7LSY - chains B and E of the 17 polymer chains in the assembly; structure by electron microscopy, 8.40 A resolution (very low resolution: no residue pairs are listed; an interface is given only as per-side residue counts).

# Chain B
Protein: X-ray repair cross-complementing protein 5
From: Homo sapiens
Notes: EC 3.6.4.-
UniProtKB: P13010 (XRCC5_HUMAN); residue numbers follow UniProt; this construct covers 1-732
Sequence (732 residues; numbered 1 to 732; the number before each row is that of its first residue):
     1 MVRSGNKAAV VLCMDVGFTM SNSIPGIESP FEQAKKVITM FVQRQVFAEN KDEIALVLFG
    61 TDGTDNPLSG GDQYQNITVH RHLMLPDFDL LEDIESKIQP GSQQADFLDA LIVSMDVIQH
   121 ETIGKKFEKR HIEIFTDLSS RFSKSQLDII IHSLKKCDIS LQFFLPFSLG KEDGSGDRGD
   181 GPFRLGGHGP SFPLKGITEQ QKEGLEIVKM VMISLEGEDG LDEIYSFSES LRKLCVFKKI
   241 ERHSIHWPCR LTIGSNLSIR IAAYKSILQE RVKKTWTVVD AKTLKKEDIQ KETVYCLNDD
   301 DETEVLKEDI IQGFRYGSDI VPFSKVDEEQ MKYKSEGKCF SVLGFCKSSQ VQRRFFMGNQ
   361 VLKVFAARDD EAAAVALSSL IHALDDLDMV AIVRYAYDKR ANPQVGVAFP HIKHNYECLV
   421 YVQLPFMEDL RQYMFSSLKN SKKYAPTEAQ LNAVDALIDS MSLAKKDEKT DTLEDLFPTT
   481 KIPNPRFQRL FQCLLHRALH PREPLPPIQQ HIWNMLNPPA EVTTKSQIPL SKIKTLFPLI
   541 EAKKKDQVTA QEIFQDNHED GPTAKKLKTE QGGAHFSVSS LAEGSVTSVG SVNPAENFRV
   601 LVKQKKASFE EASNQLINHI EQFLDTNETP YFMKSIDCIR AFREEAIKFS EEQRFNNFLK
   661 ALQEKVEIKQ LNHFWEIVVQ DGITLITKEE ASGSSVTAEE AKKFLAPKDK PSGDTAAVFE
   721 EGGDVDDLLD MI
Unresolved in the structure: 1-5, 171-195, 542-732
UniProt features mapped onto this chain:
  - region: Leu138 to Leu165 (Leucine-zipper)
  - motif: Glu720 to Leu728 (EEXXXDL motif)
  - modified residue: Lys144 (N6-acetyllysine), Ser255 (Phosphoserine), Ser258 (Phosphoserine), Lys265 (N6-acetyllysine), Ser318 (Phosphoserine), Lys332 (N6-acetyllysine), Thr535 (Phosphothreonine), Ser577 (Phosphoserine), Ser579 (Phosphoserine), Ser580 (Phosphoserine), Lys660 (N6-acetyllysine), Lys665 (N6-acetyllysine), Thr715 (Phosphothreonine)
  - cross-link (Glycyl lysine isopeptide (Lys-Gly)): Lys195 (interchain with G-Cter in SUMO2), Lys532 (interchain with G-Cter in SUMO2), Lys534 (interchain with G-Cter in SUMO2), Lys566 (interchain with G-Cter in SUMO2), Lys568 (interchain with G-Cter in SUMO2), Lys669 (interchain with G-Cter in SUMO2), Lys688 (interchain with G-Cter in SUMO2)
  - mutagenesis: Glu720 to Glu721 (Abolishes interaction with PRKDC and its recruitment to sites of DNA damage), Asp726 to Asp727 (Abolishes interaction with PRKDC and its recruitment to sites of DNA damage)

# Chain E
Molecule: 14-nt DNA strand
Sequence (14 nucleotides; row label = number of the first residue in the row):
     1 GTTCTTAGTA TATA

# How chain B and chain E interact
At this resolution (8 A) residue pairs are not listed: 6 residues of chain B and 5 of chain E lie at the interface.

# Overview
6 residues of chain B and 5 residues of chain E are in contact. Curated annotation (UniProt) lists 4
mutagenesis sites on chain B.
Chain B is X-ray repair cross-complementing protein 5 (Homo sapiens) and chain E is a 14-nt DNA strand; the
structure, NHEJ Short-range synaptic complex, was determined by electron microscopy (same publication as
7LT3).
